1DM0 - chains A and E of the 6 polymer chains in the assembly; structure by X-ray diffraction, 2.50 A resolution.

[Chain A]
Protein: Shiga toxin A subunit
Source organism: Shigella dysenteriae
Notes: EC 3.2.2.22
UniProt: Q7BQ99 (Q7BQ99_SHIDY); residues 1-287 here correspond to UniProt positions 23-309 (UniProt number = residue number + 22)
Sequence (287 residues; row label = number of the first residue in the row):
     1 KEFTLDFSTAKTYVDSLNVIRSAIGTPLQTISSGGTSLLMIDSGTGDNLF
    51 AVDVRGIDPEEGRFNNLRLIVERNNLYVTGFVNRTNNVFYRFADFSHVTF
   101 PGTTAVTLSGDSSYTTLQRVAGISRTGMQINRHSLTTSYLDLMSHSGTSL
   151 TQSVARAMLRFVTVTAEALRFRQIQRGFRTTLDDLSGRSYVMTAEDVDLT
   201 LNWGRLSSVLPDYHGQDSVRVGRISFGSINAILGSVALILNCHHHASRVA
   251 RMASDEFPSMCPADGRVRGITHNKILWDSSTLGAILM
Not modelled in the structure: 43-46, 184-188, 243-256
Cystine bridges: Cys242-Cys261

[Chain E]
Protein: Shiga toxin B subunit
Source organism: Shigella dysenteriae
UniProt: Q7BQ98 (Q7BQ98_SHIDY); residues 1-69 here correspond to UniProt positions 21-89 (UniProt number = residue number + 20)
Sequence (69 residues; numbered 1 to 69; the number before each row is that of its first residue):
     1 TPDCVTGKVEYTKYNDDDTFTVKVGDKELFTNRWNLQSLLLSAQITGMTV
    51 TIKTNACHNGGGFSEVIFR
Cystine bridges: Cys4-Cys57

[Interface between chain A and chain E]
Residue-residue contacts - 10 pairs, chain A then chain E:
  Glu195(A) - Lys8(E)  salt bridge
  Gly222(A) - Ile45(E)
  Gly222(A) - Thr46(E)
  Arg223(A) - Val9(E)  hydrogen bond (side chain-backbone)
  Arg223(A) - Gln44(E)  hydrogen bond (side chain-backbone)
  Arg223(A) - Ile45(E)  hydrogen bond (backbone-backbone)
  Arg223(A) - Thr46(E)
  Arg223(A) - Gly47(E)
  Thr281(A) - Ile45(E)
  Ile285(A) - Thr46(E)
Other interface residues (no listed pair), chain A (6 interface residues in all): Ala284
Other interface residues (no listed pair), chain E (8 interface residues in all): Glu10, Ser42

[In short]
The interface between chain A and chain E involves 6 residues on one side and 8 on the other, with 3 hydrogen
bonds and 1 salt bridge. Polar pairs include Glu195(A)-Lys8(E), Arg223(A)-Val9(E) and Arg223(A)-Gln44(E).
Here chain A is Shiga toxin A subunit and chain E is Shiga toxin B subunit, both from Shigella dysenteriae.
Entry 1DM0 (SHIGA TOXIN) was determined by X-ray diffraction.
